2PI0 - chains E and D of the 6 polymer chains in the assembly; structure by X-ray diffraction, 2.31 A resolution.

== Chain E ==
Molecule: PRDIII-I region of human interferon-B promoter strand 1
Sequence (32 nucleotides; numbered 2 to 33; the number before each row is that of its first residue):
     2 CATAGGAAAACTGAAAGGGAGAAGTGAAAGTG

== Chain D ==
Protein: Interferon regulatory factor 3
Organism: Homo sapiens
Notes: fragment: IRF-3 DNA Binding Domain
UniProt: Q14653 (IRF3_HUMAN); numbering as in UniProt (aligned over 1-113)
Amino-acid sequence (116 residues; row label = number of the first residue in the row; numbers below 1 keep their minus sign (Gly-2 is residue -2)):
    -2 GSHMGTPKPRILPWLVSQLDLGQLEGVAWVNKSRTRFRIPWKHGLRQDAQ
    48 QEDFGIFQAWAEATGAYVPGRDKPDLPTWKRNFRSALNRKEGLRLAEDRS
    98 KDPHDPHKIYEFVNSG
Not modelled in the structure: -2 to 2, 47-51, 112-113
Construct notes: expression tag (-2 to 0)
Curated features (UniProtKB/Swiss-Prot):
  - DNA-binding region: Lys5 to Asn111 (IRF tryptophan pentad repeat)
  - modified residue: Thr3 (Phosphothreonine), Ser14 (Phosphoserine), Thr75 (Phosphothreonine), Ser97 (Phosphoserine)
  - natural variant: Glu49 (deletion: Decreased IFNB induction upon Sendai virus infection)
  - mutagenesis: Lys77 to Arg78 (Abolishes nuclear localization), Arg86 to Lys87 (No effect on subcellular localization)

== Interface between chain E and chain D ==
Residue-residue contacts - 16 pairs, chain E then chain D:
  DG22(E) - Leu42(D)  base contact
  DA23(E) - Leu42(D)  sugar contact
  DA24(E) - Gly41(D)  phosphate contact
  DA24(E) - Leu42(D)  sugar contact
  DA24(E) - Pro74(D)  phosphate contact
  DG25(E) - His40(D)  sugar contact
  DG25(E) - Gly41(D)  hydrogen bond to the phosphate
  DG25(E) - Pro74(D)  phosphate contact
  DG25(E) - Lys77(D)  salt bridge to the phosphate
  DT26(E) - Trp38(D)  hydrogen bond to the phosphate
  DT26(E) - Lys77(D)  phosphate contact
  DT26(E) - Arg81(D)  salt bridge to the phosphate
  DT26(E) - Lys105(D)  salt bridge to the phosphate
  DG27(E) - Arg81(D)  salt bridge to the phosphate
  DG27(E) - Asn85(D)  phosphate contact
  DA30(E) - Arg86(D)  base contact
Interface residues without a listed pair, chain E (9 interface residues in all): DA29, DG31
Interface residues without a listed pair, chain D (11 interface residues in all): Lys39

== In short ==
9 residues of chain E face 11 of chain D across their interface, with 2 hydrogen bonds and 4 salt bridges.
Polar pairs include DG25(E)-Gly41(D), DT26(E)-Trp38(D) and DG25(E)-Lys77(D). UniProt lists a DNA-binding
region and 4 mutagenesis sites on chain D.
Here chain E is PRDIII-I region of human interferon-B promoter strand 1 and chain D is Interferon regulatory
factor 3 (Homo sapiens). Entry 2PI0 (Crystal Structure of IRF-3 bound to the PRDIII-I regulatory element of
the human interferon-B enhancer) was determined by X-ray diffraction.
